Entry 8WKK (electron microscopy, 3.30 A resolution); this record covers chains E and J of the 96 polymer chains in the assembly.

# Chain E
Name: Flagellar biosynthetic protein FliR
From: Salmonella enterica subsp. enterica serovar Typhimurium str. LT2
UniProt: P54702 (FLIR_SALTY); residue numbers follow UniProt; this construct covers 1-264
Sequence (264 residues; numbered 1 to 264; the number before each row is that of its first residue):
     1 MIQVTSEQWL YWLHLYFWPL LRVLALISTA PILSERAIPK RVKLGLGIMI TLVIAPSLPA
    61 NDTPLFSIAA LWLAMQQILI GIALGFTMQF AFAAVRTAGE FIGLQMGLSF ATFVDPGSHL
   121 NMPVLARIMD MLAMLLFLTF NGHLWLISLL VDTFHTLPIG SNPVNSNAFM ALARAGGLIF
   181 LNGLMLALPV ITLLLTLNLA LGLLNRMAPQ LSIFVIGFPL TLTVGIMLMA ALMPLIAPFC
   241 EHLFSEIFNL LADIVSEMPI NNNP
Disordered / not traced: 1-3, 257-264

# Chain J
Name: Flagellar biosynthetic protein FliP
From: Salmonella enterica subsp. enterica serovar Typhimurium str. LT2
UniProt: P54700 (FLIP_SALTY); residues 1-245 here = UniProt positions 1-245
Sequence (245 residues; each row starts with the number of its first residue):
     1 MRRLLFLSLA GLWLFSPAAA AQLPGLISQP LAGGGQSWSL SVQTLVFITS LTFLPAILLM
    61 MTSFTRIIIV FGLLRNALGT PSAPPNQVLL GLALFLTFFI MSPVIDKIYV DAYQPFSEQK
   121 ISMQEALDKG AQPLRAFMLR QTREADLALF ARLANSGPLQ GPEAVPMRIL LPAYVTSELK
   181 TAFQIGFTIF IPFLIIDLVI ASVLMALGMM MVPPATIALP FKLMLFVLVD GWQLLMGSLA
   241 QSFYS
Disordered / not traced: 1-36

# Chain E / chain J interface
Residue-residue contacts (56; chain E residue first):
  I32(E) - F183(J)
  E35(E) - L73(J)
  E35(E) - F183(J)
  I38(E) - L179(J)  hydrophobic
  I38(E) - F183(J)  hydrophobic
  P39(E) - I68(J)  hydrophobic
  R41(E) - L59(J)
  R41(E) - M60(J)
  V42(E) - L179(J)  hydrophobic
  G45(E) - M60(J)
  L46(E) - V175(J)  hydrophobic
  M49(E) - P172(J)  hydrophobic
  M49(E) - V175(J)  hydrophobic
  I50(E) - F150(J)  hydrophobic
  V53(E) - A154(J)  hydrophobic
  V53(E) - R168(J)
  I54(E) - L153(J)
  G107(E) - M205(J)
  L108(E) - L198(J)  hydrophobic
  L108(E) - S202(J)
  L108(E) - M205(J)
  F110(E) - M205(J)  hydrophobic
  F110(E) - M210(J)  hydrophobic
  L120(E) - P213(J)  hydrophobic
  M122(E) - D197(J)
  M122(E) - P214(J)  hydrophobic
  V124(E) - L194(J)
  V124(E) - L198(J)  hydrophobic
  L125(E) - L198(J)  hydrophobic
  I128(E) - L198(J)  hydrophobic
  M131(E) - F187(J)  hydrophobic
  M131(E) - F190(J)  hydrophobic
  M131(E) - L194(J)  hydrophobic
  L132(E) - I191(J)  hydrophobic
  M134(E) - F187(J)  hydrophobic
  L135(E) - Q184(J)
  L135(E) - F187(J)  hydrophobic
  L138(E) - K180(J)  hydrogen bond (backbone-side chain)
  L138(E) - F183(J)  hydrophobic
  L138(E) - Q184(J)
  N141(E) - A145(J)
  N141(E) - K180(J)  hydrogen bond
  H143(E) - T176(J)
  H143(E) - K180(J)
  L144(E) - A145(J)  hydrophobic
  L144(E) - D146(J)
  L144(E) - L149(J)  hydrophobic
  L144(E) - T176(J)
  S148(E) - L149(J)
  V151(E) - L153(J)  hydrophobic
  F214(E) - M210(J)  hydrophobic
  F218(E) - M205(J)
  P219(E) - A206(J)
  L222(E) - S202(J)
  L222(E) - M205(J)  hydrophobic
  I226(E) - S202(J)
Interface residues without a listed pair, chain E (43 interface residues in all): L33, A37, S57, A111, D115, R127, T139, I147
Interface residues without a listed pair, chain J (40 interface residues in all): T65, I69, R143, R152, N155, L171, T188, A201, M211, A215

# Overview
Chain E and chain J form an interface of 43 and 40 residues respectively, with 2 hydrogen bonds. Among the
polar pairs are L138(E)-K180(J) and N141(E)-K180(J).
Chain E is Flagellar biosynthetic protein FliR and chain J is Flagellar biosynthetic protein FliP, both from
Salmonella enterica subsp. enterica serovar Typhimurium str. LT2; the structure, Cryo-EM structure of the
whole rod with export apparatus and hook within the flagellar motor-hook complex ..., was determined by
electron microscopy together with 8WHT, 8WIW, 8WK3, 8WK4, 8WKI, 8WKQ and 11 further entries from the same
study.
